6H4L - chain A; structure by X-ray diffraction, 1.60 A resolution.

Chain A:
Name: Titin
From: Homo sapiens
Notes: EC 2.7.11.1
Reference sequence: Q8WZ42 (TITIN_HUMAN); residues 2-103 here correspond to UniProt positions 33294-33395 (UniProt number = residue number + 33292)
Chain sequence (103 residues; numbered 1 to 103; the number before each row is that of its first residue):
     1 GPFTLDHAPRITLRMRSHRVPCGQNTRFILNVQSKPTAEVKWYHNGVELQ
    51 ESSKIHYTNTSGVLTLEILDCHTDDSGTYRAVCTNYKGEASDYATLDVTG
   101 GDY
Disordered / not traced: 1-3, 100-103
Construct notes: expression tag (1)
Cystine bridges: Cys22 forms a disulfide with the same residue of a neighbouring copy of this chain
Metal / ion sites: Zn2+: Asp70, His72

Summary:
The Zn2+ site is built by Asp70 and His72.
Chain A is Titin (Homo sapiens); the structure, Structure of Titin M4 trigonal form, was determined by X-ray
diffraction, deposited together with 6HCI.
